PDB entry 7ZC1 | electron microscopy, 3.80 A resolution | chains J and K of the 16 polymer chains in the assembly

== Chain J ==
Name: Ribulose bisphosphate carboxylase large chain
Organism: Cyanobium sp. PCC 7001
Notes: EC 4.1.1.39
Reference sequence: A5CKD0 (A5CKD0_9CYAN); residue numbers follow UniProt; this construct covers 1-470
Sequence (470 residues; each row starts with the number of its first residue):
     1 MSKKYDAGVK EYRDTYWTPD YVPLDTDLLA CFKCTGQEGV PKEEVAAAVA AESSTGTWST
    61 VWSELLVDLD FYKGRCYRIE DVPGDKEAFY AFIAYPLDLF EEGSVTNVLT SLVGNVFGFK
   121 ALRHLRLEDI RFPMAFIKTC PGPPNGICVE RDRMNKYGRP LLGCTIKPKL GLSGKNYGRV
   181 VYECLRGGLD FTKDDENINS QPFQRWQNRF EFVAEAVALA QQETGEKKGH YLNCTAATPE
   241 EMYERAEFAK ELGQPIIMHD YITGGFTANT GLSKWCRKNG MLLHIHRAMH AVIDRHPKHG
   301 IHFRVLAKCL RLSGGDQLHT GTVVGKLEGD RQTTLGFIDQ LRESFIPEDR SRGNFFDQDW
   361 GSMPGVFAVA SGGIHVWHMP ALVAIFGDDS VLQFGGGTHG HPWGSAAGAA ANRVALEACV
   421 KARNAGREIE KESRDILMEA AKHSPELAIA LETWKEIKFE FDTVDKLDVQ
Unresolved in the structure: 1-10, 456-470

== Chain K ==
Name: Ribulose bisphosphate carboxylase, small subunit
Organism: Cyanobium sp. PCC 7001
Reference sequence: B5ILN2 (B5ILN2_9CYAN); residues 1-113 here = UniProt positions 1-113
Sequence (113 residues; each row starts with the number of its first residue):
     1 MPFKSTVGDY QTVATLETFG FLPPMTQDEI YDQIAYIIAQ GWSPLIEHVH PSRSMATYWS
    61 YWKLPFFGEK DLGVIVSELE ACHRAYPDHH VRLVGYDAYT QSQGACFVVF EGR
Unresolved in the structure: 1-6

== Chain J / chain K interface ==
Contacting residue pairs (29):
  Cys-148(J) with Thr-100(K)
  Arg-151(J) with Ser-102(K)
  Tyr-157(J) with Thr-18(K); Ser-102(K); Gln-103(K); Cys-106(K), hydrophobic
  Gly-158(J) with Gly-104(K)
  Arg-159(J) with Thr-18(K)
  Arg-186(J) with Tyr-10(K); Thr-12(K)
  Glu-223(J) with Thr-12(K), hydrogen bond
  Gly-225(J) with Glu-17(K); Met-55(K)
  Glu-226(J) with Glu-17(K)
  Trp-403(J) with Val-7(K)
  Arg-413(J) with Thr-18(K)
  Val-414(J) with Phe-21(K), hydrophobic
  Glu-417(J) with Phe-19(K); Phe-21(K); Leu-22(K)
  Lys-421(J) with Phe-19(K); Leu-22(K); Met-25(K)
  Arg-423(J) with Tyr-36(K)
  Asn-424(J) with Asp-32(K); Gln-33(K); Tyr-36(K), hydrogen bond
  Ala-425(J) with Asp-32(K)
  Glu-446(J) with Tyr-10(K)
Also at the interface, not in a pair above, chain J (27 interface residues in all): Asp-152, Asn-155, Gly-187, Gly-188, Thr-224, Lys-227, Ala-410, Val-420, His-443
Also at the interface, not in a pair above, chain K (25 interface residues in all): Gly-8, Ala-14, Thr-15, Pro-23, Arg-92, Gln-101, Ala-105

== In short ==
Chain J and chain K form an interface of 27 and 25 residues respectively, with 2 hydrogen bonds. Polar
contacts include Glu-223(J)/Thr-12(K) and Asn-424(J)/Tyr-36(K).
Here chain J is Ribulose bisphosphate carboxylase large chain and chain K is Ribulose bisphosphate
carboxylase, small subunit, both from Cyanobium sp. PCC 7001. Entry 7ZC1 (Subtomogram averaging of Rubisco
from Cyanobium carboxysome) was determined by electron microscopy together with 7ZBT from the same study.
